Entry 8WZ8 (X-ray diffraction, 2.58 A resolution); this record covers chain A.

[Chain A]
Protein: Adenosylhomocysteinase
From: Legionella pneumophila
Reference sequence: A0A2S6F4T2 (A0A2S6F4T2_LEGPN); numbering as in UniProt (aligned over 15-441)
Amino-acid sequence (437 residues; each row starts with the number of its first residue):
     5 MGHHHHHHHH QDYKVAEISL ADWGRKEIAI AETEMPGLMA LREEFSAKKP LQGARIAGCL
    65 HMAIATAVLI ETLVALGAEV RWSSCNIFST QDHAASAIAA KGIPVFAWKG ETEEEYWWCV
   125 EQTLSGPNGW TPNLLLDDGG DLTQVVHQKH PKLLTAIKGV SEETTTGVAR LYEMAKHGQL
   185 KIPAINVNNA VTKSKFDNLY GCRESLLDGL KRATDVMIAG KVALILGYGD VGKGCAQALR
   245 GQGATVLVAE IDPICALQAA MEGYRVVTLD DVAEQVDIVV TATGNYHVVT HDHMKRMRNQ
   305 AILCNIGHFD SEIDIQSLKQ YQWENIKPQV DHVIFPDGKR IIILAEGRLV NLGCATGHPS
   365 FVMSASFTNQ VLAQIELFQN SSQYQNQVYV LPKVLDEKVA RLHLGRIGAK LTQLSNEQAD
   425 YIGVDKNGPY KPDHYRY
Unresolved in the structure: 5-14
Construct notes: initiating methionine (5); expression tag (6-14); engineered mutation Ala67 (Thr in A0A2S6F4T2), Ala69 (Gln in A0A2S6F4T2)
Small-molecule neighbours: NAD (nicotinamide-adenine-dinucleotide): Thr168, Thr169, Thr170, Lys197, Asp201, Asn202, Cys206, Gly231, Tyr232, Gly233, Asp234, Val235, Gly236, Ala253, Glu254, Ile255, Asp256, Cys259, Ala286, Thr287, Gly288, Asn289, Val292, Ile310, Gly311, His312, Leu353, Asn355, Leu356, His362, Thr416, Leu418, Gln422, Ile426, Lys435, Tyr439

[Overview]
Ligands of chain A: NAD.
Chain A is Adenosylhomocysteinase (Legionella pneumophila); the structure, The crystal structure of Legionella
pneumophila adenosylhomocysteinase Lpg2021(T67A,Q69A) complex with NAD, was determined by X-ray diffraction,
deposited together with 8WWG, 8WZ6, 8WZ7 and 8WZ9.
